PDB entry 3NQ3 | X-ray diffraction, 1.90 A resolution | chain A

== Chain A ==
Name: Beta-lactoglobulin
Organism: Bos taurus
UniProtKB: P02754 (LACB_BOVIN); residues 1-162 here correspond to UniProt positions 17-178 (UniProt number = residue number + 16)
Sequence (162 residues; numbered 1 to 162; the number before each row is that of its first residue):
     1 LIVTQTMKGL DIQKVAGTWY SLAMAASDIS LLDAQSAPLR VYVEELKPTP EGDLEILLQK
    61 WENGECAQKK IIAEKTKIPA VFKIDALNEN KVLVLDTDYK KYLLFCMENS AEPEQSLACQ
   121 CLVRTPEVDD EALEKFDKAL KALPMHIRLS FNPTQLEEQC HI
Disulfide bonds: Cys66-Cys160, Cys106-Cys119
Small-molecule neighbours: decanoic acid (DKA): Leu39, Val41, Val43, Leu46, Leu54, Ile56, Ile71, Ile84, Val92, Val94, Leu103, Phe105, Met107, Leu122

== Summary ==
Bound to chain A: decanoic acid.
Chain A is Beta-lactoglobulin (Bos taurus); the structure, Bovine beta-lactoglobulin complex with capric acid,
was determined by X-ray diffraction, deposited together with 3NPO and 3NQ9.
